PDB entry 7JGR | electron microscopy, 3.90 A resolution | chains E and A of the 9 polymer chains in the assembly

Chain E:
Molecule: Origin recognition complex subunit 5
From: Drosophila melanogaster
UniProt: Q24169 (ORC5_DROME); residues 1-460 here = UniProt positions 1-460
Sequence (460 residues; each row starts with the number of its first residue):
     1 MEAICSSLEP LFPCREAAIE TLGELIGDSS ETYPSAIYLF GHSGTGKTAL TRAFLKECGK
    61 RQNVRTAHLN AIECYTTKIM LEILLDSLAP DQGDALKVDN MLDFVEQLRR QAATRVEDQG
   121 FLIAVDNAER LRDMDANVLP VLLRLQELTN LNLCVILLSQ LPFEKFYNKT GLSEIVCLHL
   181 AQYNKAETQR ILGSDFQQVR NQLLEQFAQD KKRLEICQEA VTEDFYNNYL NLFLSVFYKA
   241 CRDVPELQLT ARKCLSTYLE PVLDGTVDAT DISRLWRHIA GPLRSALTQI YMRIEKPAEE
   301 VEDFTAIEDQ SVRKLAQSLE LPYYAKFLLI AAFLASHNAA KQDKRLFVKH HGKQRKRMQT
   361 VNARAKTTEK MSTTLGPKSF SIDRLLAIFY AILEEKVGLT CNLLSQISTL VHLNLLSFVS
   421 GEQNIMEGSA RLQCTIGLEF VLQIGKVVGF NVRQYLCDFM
Unresolved in the structure: 207-210, 266-272, 296-317, 350-374, 457-460
Bound ions: Mg2+: Thr48, Asp126 (together with ATP)
Small-molecule neighbours: ATP (adenosine-5'-triphosphate): Leu11, Phe12, Pro13, Arg15, His42, Ser43, Gly44, Thr45, Gly46, Lys47, Thr48, Ala49, Gln160, Tyr183, Ile191, Pro245
Swiss-Prot annotation at these positions:
  - binding site (ATP): Gly41 to Thr48

Chain A:
Molecule: Origin recognition complex subunit 1
From: Drosophila melanogaster
UniProt: O16810 (ORC1_DROME); numbering as in UniProt (aligned over 440-924)
Sequence (488 residues; row label = number of the first residue in the row):
   437 SNAPRRSIHL SNIVEQRVFE DDEIISTPKR GRSKKTVQDN DEDYSPKKSV QKTPTRTRRS
   497 STTTKTATTP SKGITTATAT PMTPSQKMKK IRAGELSPSM QQRTDLPAKD SSKSELQLAR
   557 EQLHVSVVPK SLPCREREFE NIYAFLEGKI QDQCGGCMYV SGVPGTGKTA TVTGVIRTLQ
   617 RMAKQNELPA FEYLEINGMR LTEPRQAYVQ IYKQLTGKTV SWEQAHALLE KRFTTPAPRR
   677 VTTVLLVDEL DILCNRRQDV VYNLLDWPTK SAAKLVVVTI ANTMDLPERL LMGKVTSRLG
   737 LTRLTFQPYS HKQLQEIVTA RLGGSETFKG EAVQLVARKV AAVSGDARRA LDICRRATEI
   797 ADTAAVKCVT MLHVQQALAE MIASAKVQAI RNCSRMEQIF LQAIAAEVTR TGVEETTFMG
   857 VYQQVETIAA FMGVTFPPPG RALRLCSKLG AERLIISEHS RNDLFQKILL NVSADDIHYA
   917 LRVEEMVN
Unresolved in the structure: 437-518, 920-924
Sequence notes: expression tag (437-439)
Bound ions: Mg2+: Thr605 (together with ATP)
Small-molecule neighbours:
  - ATP (adenosine-5'-triphosphate), molecule 1: Val561, Val563, Val564, Pro565, Leu568, Pro569, Arg571, Val599, Pro600, Gly601, Thr602, Gly603, Lys604, Thr605, Ala606, Glu685, Asn718, Tyr745, Ile753, Arg757, Ala783, Arg784, Leu787
  - ATP, molecule 2: Tyr698, Lys730, Arg734
Swiss-Prot annotation at these positions:
  - binding site (ATP): Val564, Gly598 to Ala606, Glu685, Asn718, Arg784
  - binding site (Mg(2+)): Asp684, Glu685
  - modified residue: Ser533 (Phosphoserine)
What the authors report for this chain:
  - mutagenesis - S657A/Q660A: unchanged binding to DNA
  - catalytic residues: Asp684
  - mutagenesis - D684A: abolished catalytic activity on ATP

Chain E / chain A interface:
Contacting residue pairs - 23 pairs, chain E then chain A:
  Arg132(E) - His895(A)
  Arg132(E) - Arg897(A)  hydrogen bond (backbone-side chain)
  Asp133(E) - Arg897(A)  salt bridge
  Glu164(E) - Gly876(A)
  Glu164(E) - Leu879(A)
  Glu164(E) - Ser896(A)  hydrogen bond (backbone-side chain)
  Glu164(E) - Asp899(A)
  Lys165(E) - His895(A)
  Lys165(E) - Ser896(A)
  Lys165(E) - Arg897(A)
  Lys165(E) - Asp899(A)  salt bridge
  Tyr167(E) - Arg880(A)
  Tyr167(E) - Ser883(A)
  Tyr167(E) - His895(A)  hydrogen bond (backbone-side chain)
  Tyr167(E) - Ser896(A)  hydrogen bond (backbone-backbone)
  Asn168(E) - Ser883(A)
  Asn168(E) - His895(A)
  Lys169(E) - Gly886(A)
  Lys169(E) - Ala887(A)
  Lys169(E) - Ser893(A)  hydrogen bond (side chain-backbone)
  Thr170(E) - Ala887(A)
  Gly171(E) - Ala887(A)
  Glu174(E) - Arg880(A)  salt bridge
Also at the interface, not in a pair above, chain E (11 interface residues in all): Phe166
Also at the interface, not in a pair above, chain A (13 interface residues in all): Arg889, Glu894

Summary:
The interface between chain E and chain A involves 11 residues on one side and 13 on the other, with 5
hydrogen bonds and 3 salt bridges. Polar contacts include Asp133(E)-Arg897(A), Lys165(E)-Asp899(A) and
Glu174(E)-Arg880(A). Ligands of chain E: ATP. The paper reports the catalytic residue Asp684(A); D684A of
chain A abolishes catalytic activity on ATP.
Here chain E is Origin recognition complex subunit 5 and chain A is Origin recognition complex subunit 1, both
from Drosophila melanogaster. Entry 7JGR (Structure of Drosophila ORC bound to DNA (84 bp) and Cdc6) was
determined by electron microscopy together with 7JGS, 7JK2, 7JK3, 7JK4, 7JK5 and 7JK6 from the same study.
